PDB entry 4IS1 | X-ray diffraction, 2.10 A resolution | chains B and C of the 4 polymer chains in the assembly

# Chain B
Molecule: 20-nt DNA strand
Sequence (20 nucleotides; each row starts with the number of its first residue):
     1 AATGCAGAAT CGATTCTGCA
Bound ions: Zn2+ site 1 near DG12 (its only coordinating residue here); Zn2+ site 2 near DT17 (its only coordinating residue here)

# Chain C
Name: Zinc finger protein 217
From: Homo sapiens
Notes: fragment: Zinc fingers 6 and 7
UniProtKB: O75362 (ZN217_HUMAN); residue numbers follow UniProt; this construct covers 469-523
Chain sequence (57 residues; each row starts with the number of its first residue):
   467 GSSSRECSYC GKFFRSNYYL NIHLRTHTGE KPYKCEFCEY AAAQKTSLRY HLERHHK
Unresolved in the structure: 467-470, 523
Sequence notes: expression tag (467-468)
Bound ions: Zn2+ site 1: Cys473, Cys476, His489, His493; Zn2+ site 2: Cys501, Cys504, His517, His522; Zn2+ site 3 near His521 (its only coordinating residue here)
From the paper describing this entry:
  - binding site for the 20-nt DNA strand: Arg481, Tyr484, Tyr485, Thr492, Tyr506, Gln510, Thr512, Tyr516
  - specificity-determining residues: Arg481, Tyr485, Tyr516
  - mutagenesis - Y485A, Y516A: decreased binding to the 20-nt DNA strand (citing earlier work)

# Interface between chain B and chain C
Residue-residue contacts - 10 pairs, chain B then chain C:
  DT3(B) - Ser482(C)  base contact
  DT3(B) - Tyr484(C)  sugar contact
  DG4(B) - Arg481(C)  base contact
  DG4(B) - Tyr484(C)  base contact
  DC5(B) - Lys511(C)  salt bridge to the phosphate
  DA6(B) - Thr512(C)  base contact
  DA6(B) - Arg515(C)  base contact
  DG7(B) - Thr512(C)  hydrogen bond to the base
  DG7(B) - Arg515(C)  hydrogen bond to the base
  DA8(B) - Thr512(C)  base contact

# Summary
Chain B and chain C each contribute 6 residues to their interface, with 2 hydrogen bonds and 1 salt bridge.
Polar pairs include DG7(B)-Thr512(C), DG7(B)-Arg515(C) and DC5(B)-Lys511(C). From the paper: a binding site
for the 20-nt DNA strand at Arg481(C), Tyr484(C) and Tyr485(C) among others; Y485A and Y516A of chain C reduce
binding to the 20-nt DNA strand.
Chain B is a 20-nt DNA strand and chain C is Zinc finger protein 217 (Homo sapiens); the structure, Crystal
structure of ZNF217 bound to DNA, was determined by X-ray diffraction together with 4F2J from the same study.
